Entry 6ZAA (X-ray diffraction, 2.52 A resolution); this record covers chain A.

Chain A:
Name: Phosphatidylinositol 4,5-bisphosphate 3-kinase catalytic subunit delta isoform
From: Mus musculus
Notes: EC 2.7.1.153
UniProt: O35904 (PK3CD_MOUSE); the construct has insertions or renumbered stretches relative to UniProt, so the offset changes along the chain: 106-507 = UniProt 106-507; 509-1044 = UniProt 508-1043
Sequence (940 residues; each row starts with the number of its first residue):
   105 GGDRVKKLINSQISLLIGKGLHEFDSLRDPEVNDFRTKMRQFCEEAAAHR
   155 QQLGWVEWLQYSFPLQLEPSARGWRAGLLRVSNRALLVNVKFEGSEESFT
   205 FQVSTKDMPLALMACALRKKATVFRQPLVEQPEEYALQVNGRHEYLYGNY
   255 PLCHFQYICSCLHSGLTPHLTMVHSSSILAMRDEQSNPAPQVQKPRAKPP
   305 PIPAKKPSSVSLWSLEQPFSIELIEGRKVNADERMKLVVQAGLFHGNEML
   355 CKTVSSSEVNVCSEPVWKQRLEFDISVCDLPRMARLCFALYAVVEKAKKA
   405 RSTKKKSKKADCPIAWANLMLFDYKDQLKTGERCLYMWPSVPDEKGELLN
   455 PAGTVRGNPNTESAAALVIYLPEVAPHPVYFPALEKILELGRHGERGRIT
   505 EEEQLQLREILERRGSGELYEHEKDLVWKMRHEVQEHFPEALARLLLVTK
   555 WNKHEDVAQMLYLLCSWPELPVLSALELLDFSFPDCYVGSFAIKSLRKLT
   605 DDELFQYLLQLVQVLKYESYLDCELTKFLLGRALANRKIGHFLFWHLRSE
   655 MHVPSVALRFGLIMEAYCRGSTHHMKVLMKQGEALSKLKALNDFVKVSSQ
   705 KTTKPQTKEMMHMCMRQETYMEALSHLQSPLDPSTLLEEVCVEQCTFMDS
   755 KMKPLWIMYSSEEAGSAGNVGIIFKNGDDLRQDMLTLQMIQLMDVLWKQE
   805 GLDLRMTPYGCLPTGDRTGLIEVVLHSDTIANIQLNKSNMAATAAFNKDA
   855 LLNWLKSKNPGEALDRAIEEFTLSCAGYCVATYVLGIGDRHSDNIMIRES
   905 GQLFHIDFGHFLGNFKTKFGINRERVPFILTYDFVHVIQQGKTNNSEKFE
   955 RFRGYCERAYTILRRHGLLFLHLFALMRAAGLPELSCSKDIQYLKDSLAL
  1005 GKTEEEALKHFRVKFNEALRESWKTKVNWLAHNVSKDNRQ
Disordered / not traced: 105-106, 178-186, 294-314, 399-414, 446-451, 518-520, 919-930, 1033-1044
Differences from the reference sequence: expression tag (105); insertion (508)
Small-molecule neighbours: methoxy (QD2; 4-[6-methoxy-5-(methylsulfamoyl)pyridin-3-yl]-N-(1-methylpiperidin-4-yl)-2,3-dihydro-1,4-benzoxazine-6-carboxamide): Met-752, Ser-754, Pro-758, Trp-760, Ile-777, Lys-779, Asp-787, Tyr-813, Ile-825, Glu-826, Val-827, Val-828, Ser-831, Asp-832, Thr-833, Asn-836, Met-900, Phe-908, Ile-910, Asp-911

In short:
Chain A binds methoxy.
Chain A is Phosphatidylinositol 4,5-bisphosphate 3-kinase catalytic subunit delta isoform (Mus musculus); the
structure, PI3K Delta in complex with
methoxy(methylsulfamoyl)pyridinylN(methylpiperidinyl)dihydrobenzoxazinecarboxamide, was determined by X-ray
diffraction, deposited together with 6ZAD and 6ZAC.
